PDB entry 1XSD | X-ray diffraction, 2.70 A resolution | chains B and A

== Chain B ==
Molecule: 16-nt DNA strand
Sequence (16 nucleotides; numbered 201 to 216; the number before each row is that of its first residue):
   201 TACTACATAT GTAGTA

== Chain A ==
Molecule: penicillinase repressor
Source organism: Staphylococcus aureus
Reference sequence: Q6UB84 (Q6UB84_STAAU); numbering as in UniProt (aligned over 1-126)
Sequence (126 residues; numbered 1 to 126; the number before each row is that of its first residue):
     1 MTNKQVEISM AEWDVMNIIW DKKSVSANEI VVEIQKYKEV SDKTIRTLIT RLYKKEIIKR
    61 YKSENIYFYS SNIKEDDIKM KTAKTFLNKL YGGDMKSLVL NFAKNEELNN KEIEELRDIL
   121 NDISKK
Not modelled in the structure: 1
From the paper describing this entry:
  - conformationally variable residues (domain motion): Ile73, Glu75
  - binding site for the 16-nt DNA strand (chain B): Ser9, Met10, Ala11, Asn28, Ser41, Lys43, Thr44, Arg46, Thr47, Arg51, Arg60, Asn65, Tyr67
  - self-association interface (contacts with another copy of this molecule): Met95, Val99, Leu116, Leu120
  - post-translational modification sites: Asn101 to Phe102 (citing earlier work)

== Chain B / chain A interface ==
Contacting residue pairs (16; chain B residue first):
  DT210(B) - Glu7(A)  phosphate contact
  DT210(B) - Ser9(A)  phosphate contact
  DT210(B) - Arg51(A)  base contact
  DG211(B) - Ser9(A)  hydrogen bond to the phosphate
  DG211(B) - Met10(A)  hydrogen bond to the phosphate
  DG211(B) - Ala11(A)  hydrogen bond to the phosphate
  DG211(B) - Arg51(A)  hydrogen bond to the base
  DT212(B) - Lys38(A)  salt bridge to the phosphate
  DT212(B) - Thr44(A)  sugar contact
  DT212(B) - Thr47(A)  base contact
  DT212(B) - Arg51(A)  base contact
  DA213(B) - Ser41(A)  hydrogen bond to the phosphate
  DA213(B) - Thr44(A)  hydrogen bond to the phosphate
  DA213(B) - Thr47(A)  hydrogen bond to the base
  DG214(B) - Lys43(A)  base contact
  DT215(B) - Lys43(A)  base contact
Other interface residues (no listed pair), chain B (7 interface residues in all): DA216
Other interface residues (no listed pair), chain A (11 interface residues in all): Leu48

== Summary ==
7 residues of chain B and 11 residues of chain A are in contact, with 7 hydrogen bonds and 1 salt bridge.
Among the polar pairs are DG211(B)-Arg51(A), DA213(B)-Thr47(A) and DG211(B)-Ser9(A). From the paper: a binding
site for the 16-nt DNA strand (chain B) at Ser9(A), Met10(A) and Ala11(A) among others; a modification site at
Asn101(A).
Here chain B is a 16-nt DNA strand and chain A is penicillinase repressor (Staphylococcus aureus). Entry 1XSD
(Crystal structure of the BlaI repressor in complex with DNA) was determined by X-ray diffraction, deposited
together with 1SD4, 1SD6 and 1SD7.
